Entry 7TK2 (electron microscopy, 6.50 A resolution (low resolution: residue-level contacts below are approximate; hydrogen-bond / salt-bridge calls are withheld)); this record covers chains C and D of the 27 polymer chains in the assembly.

== Chain C ==
Molecule: ATP synthase subunit alpha
Organism: Saccharomyces cerevisiae
UniProtKB: P07251 (ATPA_YEAST); residues 1-510 here correspond to UniProt positions 36-545 (UniProt number = residue number + 35)
Amino-acid sequence (510 residues; numbered 1 to 510; the number before each row is that of its first residue):
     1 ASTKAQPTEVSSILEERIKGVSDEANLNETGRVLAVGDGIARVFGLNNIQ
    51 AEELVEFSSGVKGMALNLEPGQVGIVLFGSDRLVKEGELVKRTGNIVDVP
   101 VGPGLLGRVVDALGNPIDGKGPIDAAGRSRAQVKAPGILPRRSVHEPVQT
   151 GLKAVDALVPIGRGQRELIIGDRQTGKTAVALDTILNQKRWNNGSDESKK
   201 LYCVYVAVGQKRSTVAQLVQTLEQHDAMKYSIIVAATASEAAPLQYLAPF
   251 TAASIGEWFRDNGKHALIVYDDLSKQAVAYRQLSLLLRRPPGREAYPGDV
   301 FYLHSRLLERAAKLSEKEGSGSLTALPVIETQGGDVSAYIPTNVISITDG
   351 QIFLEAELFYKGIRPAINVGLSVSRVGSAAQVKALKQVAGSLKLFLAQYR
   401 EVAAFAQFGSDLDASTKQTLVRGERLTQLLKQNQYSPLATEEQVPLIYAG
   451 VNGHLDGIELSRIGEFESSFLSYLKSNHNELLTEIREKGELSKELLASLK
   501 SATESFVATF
Disordered / not traced: 1-11, 510
UniProt features mapped onto this chain:
  - binding site (ATP): Gly171 to Thr178
  - site: Ser372 (Required for activity)
  - modified residue (Phosphoserine): Ser22, Ser143

== Chain D ==
Molecule: ATP synthase subunit beta
Organism: Saccharomyces cerevisiae
Notes: EC 7.1.2.2
UniProtKB: P00830 (ATPB_YEAST); residues 1-478 here correspond to UniProt positions 34-511 (UniProt number = residue number + 33)
Amino-acid sequence (478 residues; row label = number of the first residue in the row):
     1 ASAAQSTPITGKVTAVIGAIVDVHFEQSELPAILNALEIKTPQGKLVLEV
    51 AQHLGENTVRTIAMDGTEGLVRGEKVLDTGGPISVPVGRETLGRIINVIG
   101 EPIDERGPIKSKLRKPIHADPPSFAEQSTSAEILETGIKVVDLLAPYARG
   151 GKIGLFGGAGVGKTVFIQELINNIAKAHGGFSVFTGVGERTREGNDLYRE
   201 MKETGVINLEGESKVALVFGQMNEPPGARARVALTGLTIAEYFRDEEGQD
   251 VLLFIDNIFRFTQAGSEVSALLGRIPSAVGYQPTLATDMGLLQERITTTK
   301 KGSVTSVQAVYVPADDLTDPAPATTFAHLDATTVLSRGISELGIYPAVDP
   351 LDSKSRLLDAAVVGQEHYDVASKVQETLQTYKSLQDIIAILGMDELSEQD
   401 KLTVERARKIQRFLSQPFAVAEVFTGIPGKLVRLKDTVASFKAVLEGKYD
   451 NIPEHAFYMVGGIEDVVAKAEKLAAEAN
Disordered / not traced: 1-5, 476-478
UniProt features mapped onto this chain:
  - binding site (ATP): Gly157 to Thr164
  - modified residue: Thr79 (Phosphothreonine), Thr204 (Phosphothreonine), Ser340 (Phosphoserine)

== Interface between chain C and chain D ==
Contacting residue pairs - 19 pairs, chain C then chain D:
  Asn47(C) - Arg72(D)
  Ile49(C) - Leu70(D)
  Ile49(C) - Val71(D)
  Ile49(C) - Arg72(D)
  Gln50(C) - Gly69(D)
  Gln50(C) - Leu70(D)
  Ala51(C) - Gly69(D)
  Ala51(C) - Leu70(D)
  Leu66(C) - Val16(D)
  Leu66(C) - Ile17(D)
  Asn67(C) - Val16(D)
  Leu68(C) - Thr14(D)
  Leu68(C) - Ala15(D)
  Leu68(C) - Val16(D)
  Glu69(C) - Thr14(D)
  Pro70(C) - Thr14(D)
  Gly298(C) - Glu267(D)
  Leu412(C) - Ile390(D)
  Asp413(C) - Ile390(D)
Other interface residues (no listed pair), chain C (16 interface residues in all): Ile138, Ser305, Arg306, Asp411
Other interface residues (no listed pair), chain D (15 interface residues in all): Glu68, Thr191, Asn195, Asn223, Ala389

== In short ==
16 residues of chain C face 15 of chain D across their interface. UniProt lists 8 ATP-binding residues on
chain C; 8 ATP-binding residues on chain D.
Chain C is ATP synthase subunit alpha and chain D is ATP synthase subunit beta, both from Saccharomyces
cerevisiae; the structure, Yeast ATP synthase State 1binding(a) with 10 mM ATP backbone model, was determined
by electron microscopy, deposited together with 7TJS, 7TJT, 7TJU, 7TJV, 7TJW, 7TJX and 30 further entries.
